PDB entry 8TZQ | electron microscopy, 3.20 A resolution | chains A and C of the 5 polymer chains in the assembly

Chain A:
Protein: Guanine nucleotide-binding protein G(I)/G(S)/G(T) subunit beta-1
From: Homo sapiens
UniProtKB: P62873 (GBB1_HUMAN); numbering as in UniProt (aligned over 2-340)
Chain sequence (358 residues; row label = number of the first residue in the row; numbers below 1 keep their minus sign (Met-17 is residue -17)):
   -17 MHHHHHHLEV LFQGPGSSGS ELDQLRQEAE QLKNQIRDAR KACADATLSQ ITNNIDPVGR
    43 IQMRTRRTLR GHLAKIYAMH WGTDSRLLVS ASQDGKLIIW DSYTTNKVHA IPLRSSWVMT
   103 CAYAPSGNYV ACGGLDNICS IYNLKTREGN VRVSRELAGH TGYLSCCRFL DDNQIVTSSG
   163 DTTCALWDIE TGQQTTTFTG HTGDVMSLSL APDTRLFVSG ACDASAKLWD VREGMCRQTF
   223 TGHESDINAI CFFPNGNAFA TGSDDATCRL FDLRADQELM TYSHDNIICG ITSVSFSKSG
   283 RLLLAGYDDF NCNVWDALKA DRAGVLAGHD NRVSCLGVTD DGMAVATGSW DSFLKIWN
Not modelled in the structure: -17 to 1
Sequence notes: expression tag (-17 to 1)
Curated features (UniProtKB/Swiss-Prot):
  - modified residue: Ser2 (N-acetylserine), His266 (Phosphohistidine)
  - natural variant: Leu30 (L30F: In MRD42; uncertain significance), Arg52 (R52G: In MRD42), Gly64 (G64V: In MRD42), Asp76 (D76E: In MRD42; D76G: In MRD42), Gly77 (G77S: In MRD42), Lys78 (K78R: In MRD42), Ile80 (I80N: In MRD42; I80T: In MRD42), His91 (H91R: In MRD42; uncertain significance), Ala92 (A92T: In MRD42), Pro94 (P94S: In MRD42), Leu95 (L95P: In MRD42), Arg96 (R96L: In MRD42), 5 further natural variant entries in UniProt

Chain C:
Protein: Guanine nucleotide-binding protein G(I)/G(S)/G(O) subunit gamma-2
From: Homo sapiens
UniProtKB: P59768 (GBG2_HUMAN); numbering as in UniProt (aligned over 1-71)
Chain sequence (71 residues; numbered 1 to 71; the number before each row is that of its first residue):
     1 MASNNTASIA QARKLVEQLK MEANIDRIKV SKAAADLMAY CEAHAKEDPL LTPVPASENP
    61 FREKKFFCAI L
Not modelled in the structure: 1-5, 64-71
Curated features (UniProtKB/Swiss-Prot):
  - modified residue: Ala2 (N-acetylalanine), Cys68 (Cysteine methyl ester)
  - lipidation: Cys68 (S-geranylgeranyl cysteine)

Interface between chain A and chain C:
Residue-residue contacts (79):
  Leu4(A) with Ser8(C); Ile9(C); Ala12(C), hydrophobic
  Leu7(A) with Ile9(C); Ala12(C), hydrophobic; Arg13(C); Val16(C)
  Ala11(A) with Leu19(C)
  Leu14(A) with Val16(C); Leu19(C), hydrophobic; Lys20(C)
  Ile18(A) with Ala23(C), hydrophobic
  Ala21(A) with Arg27(C)
  Ala24(A) with Lys29(C), hydrogen bond (backbone-side chain)
  Cys25(A) with Arg27(C); Ile28(C); Lys29(C); Val30(C), hydrogen bond (backbone-backbone)
  Ala26(A) with Val30(C), hydrophobic
  Asp27(A) with Lys29(C); Val30(C), hydrogen bond (side chain-backbone); Ser31(C), hydrogen bond
  Ala28(A) with Val30(C)
  Thr29(A) with Val30(C)
  Leu30(A) with Ala34(C), hydrophobic
  Ile33(A) with Ala34(C), hydrophobic; Met38(C)
  Thr34(A) with Met38(C)
  Ile37(A) with Met38(C), hydrophobic; Glu42(C)
  Val40(A) with Leu51(C), hydrophobic
  Met45(A) with Leu50(C), hydrophobic
  Arg48(A) with Phe61(C)
  Arg49(A) with Pro60(C); Phe61(C), hydrogen bond (side chain-backbone)
  Ser84(A) with Phe61(C)
  Tyr85(A) with Pro60(C); Phe61(C), hydrophobic
  Cys218(A) with Gln18(C), hydrogen bond (backbone-side chain); Glu22(C)
  Arg219(A) with Glu22(C)
  Gln220(A) with Glu22(C); Ile25(C)
  Thr221(A) with Glu22(C), hydrogen bond
  Phe235(A) with Leu37(C), hydrophobic; Tyr40(C), hydrophobic; Cys41(C), hydrophobic
  Pro236(A) with Tyr40(C)
  Asp254(A) with Ala33(C)
  Arg256(A) with Asp26(C); Arg27(C); Ile28(C); Asp36(C), salt bridge
  Asp258(A) with Arg27(C), salt bridge
  Leu261(A) with Val30(C), hydrophobic
  Ser279(A) with Asp48(C), hydrogen bond
  Lys280(A) with Tyr40(C); Glu47(C); Asp48(C)
  Ser281(A) with Tyr40(C); Cys41(C), hydrogen bond (backbone-side chain); His44(C); Asp48(C), hydrogen bond; Leu51(C)
  Gly282(A) with Cys41(C)
  Arg283(A) with Leu51(C)
  Leu284(A) with Leu51(C), hydrophobic
  Leu300(A) with Cys41(C), hydrophobic
  Asp323(A) with Pro49(C)
  Gly324(A) with Pro49(C); Leu50(C)
  Met325(A) with Pro49(C), hydrophobic; Pro60(C); Phe61(C), hydrophobic
  Ala326(A) with Phe61(C), hydrophobic
  Val327(A) with Leu50(C), hydrophobic
  Ile338(A) with Phe61(C), hydrophobic
  Asn340(A) with Asn59(C); Phe61(C)
Other interface residues (no listed pair), chain A (57 interface residues in all): Glu3, Glu10, Arg22, Ile43, Trp63, Lys209, Met217, Asn237, Ala240, Leu252, Ala257
Other interface residues (no listed pair), chain C (36 interface residues in all): Met21, Val54

Summary:
57 residues of chain A and 36 residues of chain C are in contact, with 10 hydrogen bonds and 2 salt bridges.
Polar contacts include Arg256(A)-Asp36(C), Asp258(A)-Arg27(C) and Ala24(A)-Lys29(C).
Here chain A is Guanine nucleotide-binding protein G(I)/G(S)/G(T) subunit beta-1 and chain C is Guanine
nucleotide-binding protein G(I)/G(S)/G(O) subunit gamma-2, both from Homo sapiens. Entry 8TZQ (CryoEM
structure of D2 dopamine receptor in complex with GoA KE Mutant, scFv16, and dopamine) was determined by
electron microscopy (same publication as 8U02).
